Entry 6GGY (X-ray diffraction, 1.95 A resolution); this record covers chains A and B.

# Chain A (and B)
Name: Laminaribiose phosphorylase
From: Paenibacillus sp. YM1
Notes: EC 2.4.1.31; chain B of this document is another copy of the same molecule, construct and numbering; everything in this record applies to it too
Reference sequence: D7UT17 (D7UT17_9BACL); residue numbers follow UniProt; this construct covers 1-911
Chain sequence (913 residues; each row starts with the number of its first residue; numbers below 1 keep their minus sign (Gly-1 is residue -1)):
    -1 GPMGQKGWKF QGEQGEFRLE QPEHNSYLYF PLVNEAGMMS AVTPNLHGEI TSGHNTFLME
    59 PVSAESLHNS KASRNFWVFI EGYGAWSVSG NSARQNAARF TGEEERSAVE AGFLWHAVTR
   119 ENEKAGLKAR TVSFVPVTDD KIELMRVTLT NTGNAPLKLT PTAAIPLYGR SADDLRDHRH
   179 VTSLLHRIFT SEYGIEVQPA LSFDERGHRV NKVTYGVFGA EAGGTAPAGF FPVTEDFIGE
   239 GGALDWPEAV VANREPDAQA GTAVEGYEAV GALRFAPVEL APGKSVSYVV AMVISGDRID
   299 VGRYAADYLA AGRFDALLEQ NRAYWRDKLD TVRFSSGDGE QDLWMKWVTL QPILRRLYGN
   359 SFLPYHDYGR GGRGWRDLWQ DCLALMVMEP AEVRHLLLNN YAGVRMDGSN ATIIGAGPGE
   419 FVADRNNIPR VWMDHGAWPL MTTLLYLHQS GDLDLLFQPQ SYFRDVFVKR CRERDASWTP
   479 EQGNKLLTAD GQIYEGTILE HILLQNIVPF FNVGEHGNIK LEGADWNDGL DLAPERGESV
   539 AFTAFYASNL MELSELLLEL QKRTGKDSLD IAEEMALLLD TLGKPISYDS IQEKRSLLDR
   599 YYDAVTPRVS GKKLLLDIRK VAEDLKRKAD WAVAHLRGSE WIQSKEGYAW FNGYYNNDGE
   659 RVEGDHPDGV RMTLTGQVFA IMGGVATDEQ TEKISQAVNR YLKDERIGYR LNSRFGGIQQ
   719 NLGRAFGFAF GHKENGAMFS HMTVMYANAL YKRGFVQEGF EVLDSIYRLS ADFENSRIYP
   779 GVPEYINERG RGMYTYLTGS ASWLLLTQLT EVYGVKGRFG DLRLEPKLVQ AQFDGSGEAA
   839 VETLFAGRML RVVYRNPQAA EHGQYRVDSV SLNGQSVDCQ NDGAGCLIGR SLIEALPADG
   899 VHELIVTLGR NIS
Disordered / not traced: -1 to 3 (chain B: -1 to 3, 909-911)
Construct notes: expression tag (-1 to 0)
Reported in the primary citation:
  - binding site for sulfate ion: Arg353, Glu782
  - specificity-determining residues: Glu732 (proposed by the authors, not directly observed)
  - catalytic residues: Asp526 (by similarity / conservation)

# How chain A and chain B interact
Pairs across the interface - 163 pairs, chain A then chain B:
  Glu21(A) - Gly239(B)
  His22(A) - Glu238(B)
  His22(A) - Gly239(B)
  Asn23(A) - Glu238(B)
  Asn23(A) - Gly239(B)
  Ser24(A) - Gly237(B)  hydrogen bond (side chain-backbone)
  Ser24(A) - Glu238(B)  hydrogen bond (backbone-side chain)
  Ser24(A) - Gly239(B)  hydrogen bond (side chain-backbone)
  Tyr25(A) - Glu233(B)
  Phe55(A) - Arg174(B)
  Pro59(A) - Arg174(B)
  Val60(A) - Arg174(B)  hydrogen bond (backbone-side chain)
  Ser61(A) - Arg177(B)
  Ser61(A) - His178(B)
  Glu63(A) - Glu266(B)
  His66(A) - Lys69(B)  hydrogen bond (backbone-side chain)
  His66(A) - Ile236(B)
  His66(A) - Gly240(B)
  His66(A) - Ala241(B)
  Asn67(A) - Asn67(B)
  Asn67(A) - Ser68(B)  hydrogen bond
  Asn67(A) - Lys69(B)  hydrogen bond (backbone-backbone)
  Asn67(A) - Ala70(B)  hydrogen bond (side chain-backbone)
  Asn67(A) - Leu242(B)
  Ser68(A) - Asn67(B)  hydrogen bond
  Lys69(A) - His66(B)  hydrogen bond (side chain-backbone)
  Lys69(A) - Asn67(B)  hydrogen bond (backbone-backbone)
  Lys69(A) - Lys69(B)
  Ala70(A) - Asn67(B)  hydrogen bond (backbone-side chain)
  Ala91(A) - Ala91(B)
  Ala91(A) - Ala95(B)
  Arg92(A) - Ala95(B)
  Asn94(A) - Trp244(B)
  Ala95(A) - Ala91(B)
  Ala95(A) - Arg92(B)
  Ala95(A) - Trp244(B)  hydrogen bond (backbone-side chain)
  Arg97(A) - Glu238(B)  hydrogen bond (side chain-backbone)
  Arg97(A) - Trp244(B)  hydrogen bond (backbone-side chain)
  Arg97(A) - Val249(B)
  Phe98(A) - Ile236(B)
  Phe98(A) - Glu238(B)
  Phe98(A) - Gly240(B)
  Phe98(A) - Trp244(B)
  Phe98(A) - Glu246(B)
  Phe98(A) - Val249(B)  hydrophobic
  Leu173(A) - Arg174(B)
  Arg174(A) - Phe55(B)
  Arg174(A) - Pro59(B)
  Arg174(A) - Val60(B)  hydrogen bond (side chain-backbone)
  Arg174(A) - Ala170(B)
  Arg174(A) - Leu173(B)
  Arg174(A) - Asp365(B)  hydrogen bond (side chain-backbone)
  Asp175(A) - Asp365(B)
  Asp175(A) - Tyr366(B)
  His176(A) - Asp365(B)  hydrogen bond (backbone-side chain)
  His176(A) - Tyr366(B)
  Arg177(A) - Ser61(B)
  Arg177(A) - Asp365(B)  hydrogen bond (backbone-side chain)
  His178(A) - Ser61(B)
  His178(A) - Tyr363(B)
  His178(A) - Asp365(B)  hydrogen bond (backbone-side chain)
  His178(A) - Tyr783(B)
  His178(A) - Met791(B)
  His178(A) - Tyr792(B)  hydrogen bond
  Val179(A) - Tyr366(B)  hydrophobic
  Val179(A) - Phe726(B)  hydrophobic
  Val179(A) - Lys731(B)
  Val179(A) - Tyr792(B)
  Leu182(A) - Gly725(B)
  Leu182(A) - Phe726(B)
  Leu182(A) - Ala727(B)  hydrogen bond (backbone-backbone)
  Leu182(A) - His730(B)
  Leu182(A) - Lys731(B)
  Leu182(A) - Tyr783(B)
  Leu183(A) - Gly725(B)
  Leu183(A) - Phe726(B)  hydrophobic
  Arg185(A) - Gly725(B)  hydrogen bond (side chain-backbone)
  Arg185(A) - Phe726(B)
  Arg185(A) - Ala727(B)
  Ala198(A) - Gly725(B)
  Leu199(A) - Gln718(B)
  Leu199(A) - Arg722(B)
  Leu199(A) - Gly725(B)
  Phe201(A) - Arg722(B)
  His206(A) - Arg722(B)
  Val208(A) - Ile716(B)  hydrophobic
  Val208(A) - Gln718(B)
  Glu233(A) - Tyr25(B)
  Glu233(A) - Arg787(B)  salt bridge
  Asp234(A) - Arg787(B)  salt bridge
  Ile236(A) - His66(B)
  Ile236(A) - Phe98(B)
  Gly237(A) - Ser24(B)  hydrogen bond (backbone-side chain)
  Glu238(A) - His22(B)
  Glu238(A) - Asn23(B)
  Glu238(A) - Ser24(B)  hydrogen bond (side chain-backbone)
  Glu238(A) - Arg97(B)  hydrogen bond (backbone-side chain)
  Glu238(A) - Phe98(B)
  Glu238(A) - Arg775(B)  salt bridge
  Glu238(A) - Arg789(B)  salt bridge
  Gly239(A) - Glu21(B)
  Gly239(A) - His22(B)
  Gly239(A) - Asn23(B)
  Gly239(A) - Ser24(B)  hydrogen bond (backbone-side chain)
  Gly240(A) - His66(B)
  Gly240(A) - Phe98(B)
  Ala241(A) - His66(B)
  Leu242(A) - Asn67(B)
  Trp244(A) - Asn94(B)
  Trp244(A) - Ala95(B)  hydrogen bond (side chain-backbone)
  Trp244(A) - Arg97(B)  hydrogen bond (side chain-backbone)
  Trp244(A) - Phe98(B)
  Glu246(A) - Phe98(B)
  Val249(A) - Arg97(B)
  Val249(A) - Phe98(B)  hydrophobic
  Glu263(A) - Ala727(B)
  Glu263(A) - Phe728(B)  hydrogen bond (side chain-backbone)
  Gly264(A) - Ala727(B)
  Tyr265(A) - His730(B)
  Tyr265(A) - Asn785(B)
  Tyr265(A) - Arg787(B)
  Tyr363(A) - His178(B)
  Asp365(A) - Arg174(B)  hydrogen bond (backbone-side chain)
  Asp365(A) - Asp175(B)
  Asp365(A) - His176(B)  hydrogen bond (side chain-backbone)
  Asp365(A) - Arg177(B)  hydrogen bond (side chain-backbone)
  Asp365(A) - His178(B)  hydrogen bond (side chain-backbone)
  Tyr366(A) - Asp175(B)
  Tyr366(A) - His176(B)
  Ile716(A) - Val208(B)  hydrophobic
  Gln718(A) - Leu199(B)
  Gln718(A) - Val208(B)
  Arg722(A) - Leu199(B)
  Arg722(A) - Phe201(B)
  Arg722(A) - His206(B)
  Gly725(A) - Leu182(B)
  Gly725(A) - Leu183(B)
  Gly725(A) - Arg185(B)  hydrogen bond (backbone-side chain)
  Gly725(A) - Ala198(B)
  Gly725(A) - Leu199(B)
  Phe726(A) - Val179(B)  hydrophobic
  Phe726(A) - Leu182(B)  hydrophobic
  Phe726(A) - Leu183(B)  hydrophobic
  Phe726(A) - Arg185(B)
  Ala727(A) - Leu182(B)  hydrogen bond (backbone-backbone)
  Ala727(A) - Arg185(B)
  Ala727(A) - Glu263(B)
  Ala727(A) - Gly264(B)
  His730(A) - Leu182(B)
  His730(A) - Tyr265(B)
  Lys731(A) - Val179(B)
  Lys731(A) - Leu182(B)
  Arg775(A) - Glu238(B)  salt bridge
  Tyr783(A) - His178(B)
  Tyr783(A) - Leu182(B)
  Asn785(A) - Tyr265(B)
  Arg787(A) - Glu233(B)  salt bridge
  Arg787(A) - Asp234(B)  salt bridge
  Arg787(A) - Tyr265(B)
  Arg789(A) - Glu238(B)  salt bridge
  Met791(A) - His178(B)
  Tyr792(A) - His178(B)  hydrogen bond
  Tyr792(A) - Val179(B)
Other interface residues (no listed pair), chain A (86 interface residues in all): Glu47, Glu58, Ala96, Thr99, Ala170, Val231, Thr232, Asp243, Pro245, Ala250, Glu266, Phe360, His364, Arg368, Asp529, Phe724, Phe728
Other interface residues (no listed pair), chain B (84 interface residues in all): Glu47, Glu58, Glu63, Ala96, Thr99, Val231, Thr232, Asp243, Pro245, His364, Arg368, Asp529, Phe724

# Summary
The interface between chain A and chain B involves 86 residues on one side and 84 on the other, with 37
hydrogen bonds and 8 salt bridges. Among the polar pairs are Glu233(A)-Arg787(B), Asp234(A)-Arg787(B) and
Glu238(A)-Arg775(B). The paper reports the catalytic residue Asp526(A); a binding site for sulfate ion at
Arg353(A) and Glu782(A).
Chain A and chain B are both Laminaribiose phosphorylase (Paenibacillus sp. YM1); the structure, Paenibacillus
sp. YM1 laminaribiose phosphorylase with sulphate bound, was determined by X-ray diffraction, deposited
together with 6GH2.
